9OK3 - chains F and G of the 6 polymer chains in the assembly; structure by electron microscopy, 3.74 A resolution.

== Chain F (and G) ==
Name: Alpha-soluble NSF attachment protein
From: Rattus norvegicus
Notes: chain G of this document is another copy of the same molecule, construct and numbering; everything in this record applies to it too
UniProtKB: P54921 (SNAA_RAT); residues 1-295 here = UniProt positions 1-295
Sequence (296 residues; row label = number of the first residue in the row; numbering starts at 0):
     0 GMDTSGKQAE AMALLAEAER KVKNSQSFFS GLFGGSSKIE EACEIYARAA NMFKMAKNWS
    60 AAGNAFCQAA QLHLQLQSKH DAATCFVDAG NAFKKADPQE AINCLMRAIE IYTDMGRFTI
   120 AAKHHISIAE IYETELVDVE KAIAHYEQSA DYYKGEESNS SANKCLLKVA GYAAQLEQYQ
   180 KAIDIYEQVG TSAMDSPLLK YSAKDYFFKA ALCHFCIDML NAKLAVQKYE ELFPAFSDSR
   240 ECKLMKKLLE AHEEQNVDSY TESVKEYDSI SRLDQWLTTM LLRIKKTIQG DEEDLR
Not modelled in the structure: 287-295 (chain G: 25-37, 289-295)
Differences from the reference sequence: expression tag (0)

== Interface between chain F and chain G ==
Contacting residue pairs (6):
  Arg-47(F) / Asp-113(G)  salt bridge
  Asn-50(F) / Gly-115(G)
  Asn-50(F) / Phe-117(G)
  Met-54(F) / Thr-112(G)
  Met-54(F) / Tyr-151(G)
  Arg-271(F) / Ala-234(G)
Other interface residues (no listed pair), chain F (7 interface residues in all): Lys-56, Asn-90, Lys-94
Other interface residues (no listed pair), chain G (9 interface residues in all): Asp-150, Gly-154, Glu-156

== In short ==
Chain F and chain G form an interface of 7 and 9 residues respectively, with 1 salt bridge. The salt-bridged
pair is Arg-47(F)/Asp-113(G).
Both chains are Alpha-soluble NSF attachment protein (Rattus norvegicus). Entry 9OK3 (21bin20S complex
(NSF-alphaSNAP-2:1 syntaxin-1a:SNAP-25), 3:2:1 alphaSNAP-syntaxin-1a-SNAP-25 subcomplex local refinement,
non-hydrolyzing, class 13) was determined by electron microscopy together with 9OJR, 9OJU, 9OJZ, 9OK5, 9OKC,
9OLJ and 17 further entries from the same study.
